PDB entry 5GSY | electron microscopy, 7.00 A resolution (low resolution: residue-level contacts below are approximate; hydrogen-bond / salt-bridge calls are withheld) | chain K

# Chain K
Name: Kinesin-like protein KIF19
From: Mus musculus
UniProtKB: Q99PT9 (KIF19_MOUSE); residues 1-353 here = UniProt positions 1-353
Sequence (360 residues; each row starts with the number of its first residue):
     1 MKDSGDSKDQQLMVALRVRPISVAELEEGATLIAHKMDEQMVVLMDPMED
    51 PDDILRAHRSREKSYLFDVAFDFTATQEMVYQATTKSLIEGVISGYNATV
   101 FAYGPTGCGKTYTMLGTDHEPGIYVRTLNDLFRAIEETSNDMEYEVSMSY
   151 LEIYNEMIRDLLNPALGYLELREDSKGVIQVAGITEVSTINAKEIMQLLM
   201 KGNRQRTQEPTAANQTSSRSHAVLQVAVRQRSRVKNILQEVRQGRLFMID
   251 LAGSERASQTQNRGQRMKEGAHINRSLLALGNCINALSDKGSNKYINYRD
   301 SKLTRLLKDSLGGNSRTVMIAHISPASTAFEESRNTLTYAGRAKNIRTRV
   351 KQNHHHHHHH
Disordered / not traced: 1-10, 212-214, 343-360
Differences from the reference sequence: expression tag (354-360)
Swiss-Prot annotation at these positions:
  - binding site (ATP): Gly-104 to Thr-111
What the authors report for this chain:
  - mutagenesis - L55A: unchanged catalytic activity on MTs
  - mutagenesis - N297P: decreased catalytic activity on tubulin
  - mutagenesis - N297P: unchanged catalytic activity on MT
  - mutagenesis - L55A (1.6 +/- 0.3 uM): decreased binding to MT

# Summary
From UniProt: 8 ATP-binding residues. From the paper: N297P reduces catalytic activity on tubulin; L55A
reduces binding to MT.
Chain K is Kinesin-like protein KIF19 (Mus musculus); the structure, Kinesin-8 motor, KIF19A, in the
nucleotide-free state complexed with GDP-taxol microtubule, was determined by electron microscopy (same
publication as 5GSZ).
